PDB entry 6LFG | electron microscopy, 9.58 A resolution (very low resolution: no residue pairs are listed; an interface is given only as per-side residue counts) | chains B and F of the 8 polymer chains in the assembly

# Chain B (and F)
Protein: CTP synthase
From: Drosophila melanogaster
Notes: EC 6.3.4.2; chain F of this document is another copy of the same molecule, construct and numbering; everything in this record applies to it too
UniProtKB: Q9VUL1 (PYRG_DROME); numbering as in UniProt (aligned over 1-562)
Sequence (562 residues; each row starts with the number of its first residue):
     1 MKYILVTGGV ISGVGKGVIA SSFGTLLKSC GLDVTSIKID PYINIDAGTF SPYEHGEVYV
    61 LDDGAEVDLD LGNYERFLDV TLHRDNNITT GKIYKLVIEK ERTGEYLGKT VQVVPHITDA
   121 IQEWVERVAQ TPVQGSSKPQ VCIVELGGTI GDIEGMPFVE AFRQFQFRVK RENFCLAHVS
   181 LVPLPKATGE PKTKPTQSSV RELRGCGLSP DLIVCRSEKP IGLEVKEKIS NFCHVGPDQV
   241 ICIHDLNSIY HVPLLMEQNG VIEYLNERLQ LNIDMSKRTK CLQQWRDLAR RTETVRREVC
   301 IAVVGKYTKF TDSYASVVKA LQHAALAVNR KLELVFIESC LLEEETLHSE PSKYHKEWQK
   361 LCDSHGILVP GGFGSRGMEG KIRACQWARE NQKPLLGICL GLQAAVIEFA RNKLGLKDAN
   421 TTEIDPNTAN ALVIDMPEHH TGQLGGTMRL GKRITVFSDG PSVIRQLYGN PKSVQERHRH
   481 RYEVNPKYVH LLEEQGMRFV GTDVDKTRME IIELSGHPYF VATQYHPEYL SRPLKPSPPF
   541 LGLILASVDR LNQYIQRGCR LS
Curated features (UniProtKB/Swiss-Prot):
  - active site (For GATase activity): Cys399, His526, Glu528

# How chain B and chain F interact
At this resolution (10 A) residue pairs are not listed: 12 residues of chain B and 13 of chain F lie at the interface.

# In short
Chain B and chain F form an interface of 12 and 13 residues respectively. UniProt lists 3 active-site residues
on chain B.
Both chains are CTP synthase (Drosophila melanogaster). Entry 6LFG (Cryo-EM structure of the Drosophila CTP
synthase product-bound filament) was determined by electron microscopy, deposited together with 6L6Z.
